Entry 8HNV (electron microscopy, 3.10 A resolution); this record covers chains A and E of the 5 polymer chains in the assembly.

[Chain A]
Protein: CRISPR-associated endonuclease Cas9
Organism: Haemophilus parainfluenzae
UniProtKB: F0ET08 (F0ET08_HAEPA); numbering as in UniProt (aligned over 1-1054)
Sequence (1055 residues; each row starts with the number of its first residue; numbering starts at 0):
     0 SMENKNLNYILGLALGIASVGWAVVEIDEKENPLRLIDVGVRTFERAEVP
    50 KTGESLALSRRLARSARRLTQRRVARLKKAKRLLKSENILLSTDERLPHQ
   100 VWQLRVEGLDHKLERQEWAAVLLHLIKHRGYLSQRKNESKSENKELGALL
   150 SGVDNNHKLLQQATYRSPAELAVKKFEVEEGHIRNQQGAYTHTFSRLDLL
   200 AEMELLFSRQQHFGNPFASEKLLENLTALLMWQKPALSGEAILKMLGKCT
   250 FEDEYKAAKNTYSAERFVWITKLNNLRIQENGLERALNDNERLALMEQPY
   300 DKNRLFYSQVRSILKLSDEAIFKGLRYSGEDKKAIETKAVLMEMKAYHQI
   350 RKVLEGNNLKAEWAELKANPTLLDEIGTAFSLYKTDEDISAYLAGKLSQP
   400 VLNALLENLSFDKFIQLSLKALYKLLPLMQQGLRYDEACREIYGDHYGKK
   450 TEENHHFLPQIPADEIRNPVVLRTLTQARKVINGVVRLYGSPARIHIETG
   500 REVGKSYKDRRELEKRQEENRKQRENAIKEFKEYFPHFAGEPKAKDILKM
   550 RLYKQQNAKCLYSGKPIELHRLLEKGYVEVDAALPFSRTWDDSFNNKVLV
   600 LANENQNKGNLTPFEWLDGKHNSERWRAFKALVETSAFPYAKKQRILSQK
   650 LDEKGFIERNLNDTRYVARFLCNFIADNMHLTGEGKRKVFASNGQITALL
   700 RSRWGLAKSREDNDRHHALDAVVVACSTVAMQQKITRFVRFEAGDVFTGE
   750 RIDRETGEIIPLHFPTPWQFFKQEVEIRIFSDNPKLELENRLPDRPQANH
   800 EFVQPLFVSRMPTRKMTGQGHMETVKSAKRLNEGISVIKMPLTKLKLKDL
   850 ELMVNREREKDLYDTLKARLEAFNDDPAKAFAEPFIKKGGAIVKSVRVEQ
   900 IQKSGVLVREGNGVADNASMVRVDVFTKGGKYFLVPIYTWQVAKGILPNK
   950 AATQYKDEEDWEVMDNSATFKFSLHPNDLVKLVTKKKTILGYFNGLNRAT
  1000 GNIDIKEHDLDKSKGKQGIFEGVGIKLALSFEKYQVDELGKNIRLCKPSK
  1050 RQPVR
Unresolved in the structure: 0-3, 91-94, 131-146, 272-290, 310-340, 431-434, 443-452, 500-664, 727-769, 788-801
Differences from the reference sequence: expression tag (0); engineered mutation Ala13 (Asp in F0ET08), Ala581 (His in F0ET08)

[Chain E]
Protein: anti-CRISPR protein AcrIIC4
Organism: Haemophilus parainfluenzae
Sequence (89 residues; numbered 0 to 88; the number before each row is that of its first residue; numbering starts at 0):
     0 SMKITSSNFATIATSENFAKLSVLPKNHREPIKGLFKSAVEQFSSARDFF
    50 KNENYSKELAEKFNKEAVNEAVEKLQKAIDLAEKQGIQF
Unresolved in the structure: 0, 88

[Chain A / chain E interface]
Contacting residue pairs - 49 pairs, chain A then chain E:
  Asn224(A) - Lys61(E)  hydrogen bond
  Ala227(A) - Lys61(E)
  Ala227(A) - Phe62(E)
  Met230(A) - Tyr54(E)
  Met230(A) - Leu58(E)  hydrophobic
  Trp231(A) - Phe48(E)
  Trp231(A) - Phe62(E)
  Gln232(A) - Phe48(E)
  Gln232(A) - Tyr54(E)
  Pro234(A) - Ser44(E)
  Pro234(A) - Asp47(E)
  Pro234(A) - Phe48(E)  hydrophobic
  Leu236(A) - Glu40(E)
  Ala240(A) - Lys36(E)
  Ala240(A) - Glu40(E)
  Lys243(A) - Val39(E)
  Lys243(A) - Glu40(E)  salt bridge
  Lys243(A) - Ser43(E)
  Met244(A) - Ala12(E)
  Met244(A) - Thr13(E)
  Met244(A) - Ser14(E)
  Met244(A) - Phe17(E)  hydrophobic
  Leu245(A) - Ala9(E)
  Leu245(A) - Ala12(E)
  Leu245(A) - Thr13(E)
  Leu245(A) - Ser14(E)
  Gly246(A) - Glu15(E)
  Lys247(A) - Glu15(E)
  Gln348(A) - Lys50(E)  hydrogen bond
  Leu381(A) - Ala9(E)
  Tyr382(A) - Ser6(E)
  Lys383(A) - Phe42(E)  hydrogen bond (side chain-backbone)
  Lys383(A) - Ser43(E)  hydrogen bond (side chain-backbone)
  Lys383(A) - Ala45(E)
  Lys383(A) - Arg46(E)  hydrogen bond (backbone-side chain)
  Lys383(A) - Asn63(E)  hydrogen bond (backbone-side chain)
  Thr384(A) - Ser5(E)
  Thr384(A) - Val67(E)
  Asp387(A) - Ser5(E)
  Asp387(A) - Ser6(E)  hydrogen bond
  Leu405(A) - Arg46(E)  hydrogen bond (backbone-side chain)
  Glu406(A) - Phe49(E)
  Glu406(A) - Lys56(E)
  Asn407(A) - Phe49(E)
  Leu408(A) - Arg46(E)
  Ser409(A) - Arg46(E)
  Ser409(A) - Asp47(E)  hydrogen bond (side chain-backbone)
  Ser409(A) - Lys50(E)
  Asp411(A) - Ser43(E)
Interface residues without a listed pair, chain A (33 interface residues in all): Glu223, Ala235, Tyr254, Phe379, Asp385, Ile388, Phe410, Lys412
Interface residues without a listed pair, chain E (33 interface residues in all): Thr10, Phe35, Glu52, Asn53, Glu57, Glu65

[Overview]
Chain A and chain E each contribute 33 residues to their interface; the contacts include 9 hydrogen bonds and
1 salt bridge. Polar contacts include Lys243(A)-Glu40(E), Asn224(A)-Lys61(E) and Gln348(A)-Lys50(E).
Chain A is CRISPR-associated endonuclease Cas9 and chain E is anti-CRISPR protein AcrIIC4, both from
Haemophilus parainfluenzae; the structure, CryoEM structure of HpaCas9-sgRNA-dsDNA in the presence of AcrIIC4,
was determined by electron microscopy, deposited together with 8HNT and 8HNW.
